PDB entry 8YD2 | electron microscopy, 2.39 A resolution | chains A and B of the 14 polymer chains in the assembly

[Chain A]
Name: ATP-dependent Clp protease proteolytic subunit 1
Organism: Mycobacterium tuberculosis H37Rv
Notes: EC 3.4.21.92
UniProt: P9WPC5 (CLPP1_MYCTU); residues 15-192 here = UniProt positions 15-192
Chain sequence (178 residues; numbered 15 to 192; the number before each row is that of its first residue):
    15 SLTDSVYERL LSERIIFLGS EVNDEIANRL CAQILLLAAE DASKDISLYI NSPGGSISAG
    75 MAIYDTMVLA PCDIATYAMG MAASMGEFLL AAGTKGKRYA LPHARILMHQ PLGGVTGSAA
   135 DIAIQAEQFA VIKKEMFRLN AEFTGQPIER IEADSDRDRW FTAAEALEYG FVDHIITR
Residues lining bound ligands: bortezomib (BO2; N-[(1R)-1-(dihydroxyboryl)-3-methylbutyl]-N-(pyrazin-2-ylcarbonyl)-L-phenylalaninamide): Glu35, Pro67, Gly68, Gly69, Ser70, Ile71, Ser98, Met99, His123, Gln124, Pro125, Leu126, Gly127, Phe143, Ile146, Met150
Swiss-Prot annotation at these positions:
  - active site: Ser98 (Nucleophile), His123

[Chain B]
Name: ATP-dependent Clp protease proteolytic subunit 2
Organism: Mycobacterium tuberculosis H37Rv
Notes: EC 3.4.21.92
UniProt: P9WPC3 (CLPP2_MYCTU); residue numbers follow UniProt; this construct covers 31-210
Chain sequence (180 residues; each row starts with the number of its first residue):
    31 NPYNKLFEER IIFLGVQVDD ASANDIMAQL LVLESLDPDR DITMYINSPG GGFTSLMAIY
    91 DTMQYVRADI QTVCLGQAAS AAAVLLAAGT PGKRMALPNA RVLIHQPSLS GVIQGQFSDL
   151 EIQAAEIERM RTLMETTLAR HTGKDAGVIR KDTDRDKILT AEEAKDYGII DTVLEYRKLS
Residues lining bound ligands: bortezomib (BO2; N-[(1R)-1-(dihydroxyboryl)-3-methylbutyl]-N-(pyrazin-2-ylcarbonyl)-L-phenylalaninamide): Gly80, Gly81, Gly82, Phe83, Leu86, Ser110, Ala111, His135, Gln136, Pro137, Ser138, Leu139, Ser140, Ile157, Met160, Met164
Swiss-Prot annotation at these positions:
  - active site: Ser110 (Nucleophile), His135

[Chain A / chain B interface]
Pairs across the interface (43):
  Gln124(A) - Gln146(B)  hydrogen bond
  Gln124(A) - Ser148(B)  hydrogen bond
  Pro125(A) - Gln146(B)
  Pro125(A) - Phe147(B)  hydrogen bond (backbone-backbone)
  Leu126(A) - Gly145(B)
  Leu126(A) - Gln146(B)
  Leu126(A) - Phe147(B)
  Gly127(A) - Gln144(B)
  Gly127(A) - Gly145(B)  hydrogen bond (backbone-backbone)
  Gly127(A) - Phe147(B)
  Gly127(A) - Leu150(B)
  Gly128(A) - Val142(B)
  Gly128(A) - Ile143(B)
  Gly128(A) - Leu150(B)
  Val129(A) - Leu139(B)  hydrophobic
  Val129(A) - Gly141(B)
  Val129(A) - Val142(B)
  Val129(A) - Ile143(B)  hydrogen bond (backbone-backbone)
  Val129(A) - Leu150(B)  hydrophobic
  Thr130(A) - Gly141(B)  hydrogen bond (side chain-backbone)
  Thr130(A) - Val142(B)
  Gly131(A) - Ser138(B)  hydrogen bond (backbone-side chain)
  Gly131(A) - Leu139(B)  hydrogen bond (backbone-backbone)
  Ser132(A) - Gln136(B)  hydrogen bond
  Ser132(A) - Pro137(B)
  Ser132(A) - Ser138(B)
  Ala133(A) - Pro137(B)  hydrogen bond (backbone-backbone)
  Ala133(A) - Ile157(B)
  Ala133(A) - Arg161(B)
  Ala134(A) - Gln136(B)  hydrogen bond (backbone-side chain)
  Ala134(A) - Arg161(B)
  Ile136(A) - Leu139(B)  hydrophobic
  Ile136(A) - Ala154(B)  hydrophobic
  Ile136(A) - Ile157(B)  hydrophobic
  Ala140(A) - Ala154(B)  hydrophobic
  Phe143(A) - Phe147(B)
  Phe143(A) - Leu150(B)  hydrophobic
  Ile146(A) - Phe147(B)  hydrophobic
  Lys147(A) - Phe147(B)
  Lys147(A) - Ser148(B)  hydrogen bond
  Asp170(A) - Gln146(B)
  Asp170(A) - Ser148(B)
  Arg171(A) - Gln146(B)
Interface residues without a listed pair, chain A (20 interface residues in all): Ala137, Asp172
Interface residues without a listed pair, chain B (20 interface residues in all): Glu151, Gln153, Glu158, Asp184

[In short]
The chain A/chain B interface involves 20 residues from each chain; the contacts include 12 hydrogen bonds.
Among the polar pairs are Gln124(A)-Gln146(B), Gln124(A)-Ser148(B) and Thr130(A)-Gly141(B). Ligands of chain
A: bortezomib. Ligands of chain B: bortezomib.
Chain A is ATP-dependent Clp protease proteolytic subunit 1 and chain B is ATP-dependent Clp protease
proteolytic subunit 2, both from Mycobacterium tuberculosis H37Rv; the structure, CryoEM structure of M.
tuberculosis ClpP1P2 bound to bortezomib, was determined by electron microscopy.
